6IY2 - chains G and J of the 11 polymer chains in the assembly; structure by electron microscopy, 3.47 A resolution.

== Chain G ==
Molecule: Histone H2A
From: Xenopus laevis
UniProt: Q6AZJ8 (Q6AZJ8_XENLA); residues 9-121 here correspond to UniProt positions 10-122 (UniProt number = residue number + 1)
Amino-acid sequence (113 residues; each row starts with the number of its first residue):
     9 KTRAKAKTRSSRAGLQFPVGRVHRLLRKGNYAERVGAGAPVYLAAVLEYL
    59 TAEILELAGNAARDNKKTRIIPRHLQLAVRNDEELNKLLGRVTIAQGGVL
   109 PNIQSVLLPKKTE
Not modelled in the structure: 120-121

== Chain J ==
Molecule: 147-nt DNA strand
Sequence (147 nucleotides; row label = number of the first residue in the row):
     1 ATCTGCAACAGTCCTAACATTCACCTCTTGTGTGTTTGTGTCTGTTCGCC
    51 ATCCCGTCTCCGCTCGTCACTTATCCTTCACTTTCCAGAGGGTCCCCCCG
   101 CAGACCCCGGCGACCCTCAGGTCGGCCGACTGCGGCACAGTTTTGAT

== Interface between chain G and chain J ==
Residue-residue contacts (18):
  Thr10(G) - DC118(J)  sugar contact
  Lys13(G) - DT117(J)  hydrogen bond to the base
  Lys13(G) - DC118(J)  hydrogen bond to the base
  Lys13(G) - DA119(J)  sugar contact
  Arg29(G) - DT122(J)  phosphate contact
  Arg29(G) - DC123(J)  salt bridge to the phosphate
  Arg42(G) - DG112(J)  hydrogen bond to the sugar
  Arg42(G) - DA113(J)  phosphate contact
  Val43(G) - DG112(J)  sugar contact
  Val43(G) - DA113(J)  hydrogen bond to the phosphate
  Gly44(G) - DG112(J)  phosphate contact
  Ala45(G) - DG112(J)  hydrogen bond to the phosphate
  Lys75(G) - DC133(J)  phosphate contact
  Lys75(G) - DG134(J)  phosphate contact
  Thr76(G) - DG132(J)  sugar contact
  Thr76(G) - DC133(J)  phosphate contact
  Arg77(G) - DG132(J)  sugar contact
  Arg77(G) - DC133(J)  phosphate contact
Also at the interface, not in a pair above, chain J (12 interface residues in all): DC111, DG120

== Overview ==
The interface between chain G and chain J involves 10 residues on one side and 12 on the other; the contacts
include 5 hydrogen bonds and 1 salt bridge. Polar pairs include Lys13(G)-DT117(J), Lys13(G)-DC118(J) and
Arg42(G)-DG112(J).
Here chain G is Histone H2A (Xenopus laevis) and chain J is a 147-nt DNA strand. Entry 6IY2 (Structure of
Snf2-MMTV-A nucleosome complex at shl2 in ADP state) was determined by electron microscopy (same publication
as 5Z3U, 5Z3V, 5Z3L, 5Z3O and 6IY3).
